Entry 4QRQ (X-ray diffraction, 1.70 A resolution); this record covers chains A and C of the 3 polymer chains in the assembly.

# Chain A
Molecule: HLA class I histocompatibility antigen, B-8 alpha chain
Source organism: Homo sapiens
UniProt: P30460 (1B08_HUMAN); residues 1-276 here correspond to UniProt positions 25-300 (UniProt number = residue number + 24)
Chain sequence (276 residues; each row starts with the number of its first residue):
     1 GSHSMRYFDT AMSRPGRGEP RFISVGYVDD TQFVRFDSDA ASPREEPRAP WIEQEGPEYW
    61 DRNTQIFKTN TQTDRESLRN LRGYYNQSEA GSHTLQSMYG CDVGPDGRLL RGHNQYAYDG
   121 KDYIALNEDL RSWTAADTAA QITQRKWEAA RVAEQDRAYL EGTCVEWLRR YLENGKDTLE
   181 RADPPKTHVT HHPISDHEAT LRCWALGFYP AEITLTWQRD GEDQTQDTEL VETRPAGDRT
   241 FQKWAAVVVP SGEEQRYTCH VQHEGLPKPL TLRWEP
Not modelled in the structure: 41-47
Cystine bridges: Cys101-Cys164, Cys203-Cys259

# Chain C
Molecule: NS3-4A protein
UniProt: X2G898 (X2G898_9HEPC); residues 1-9 here correspond to UniProt positions 369-377 (UniProt number = residue number + 368)
Chain sequence (9 residues; numbered 1 to 9; the number before each row is that of its first residue):
     1 HSKKKCDEL

# Interface between chain A and chain C
Contacting residue pairs (46; chain A residue first):
  Met5(A) - His1(C)
  Tyr7(A) - His1(C)  hydrogen bond (side chain-backbone)
  Tyr7(A) - Ser2(C)  hydrogen bond (side chain-backbone)
  Asp9(A) - Lys5(C)  salt bridge
  Tyr59(A) - His1(C)
  Arg62(A) - His1(C)  hydrogen bond
  Asn63(A) - His1(C)
  Asn63(A) - Ser2(C)  hydrogen bond
  Ile66(A) - His1(C)
  Ile66(A) - Ser2(C)
  Ile66(A) - Lys3(C)
  Ile66(A) - Lys4(C)
  Phe67(A) - Ser2(C)
  Asn70(A) - Lys3(C)  hydrogen bond (side chain-backbone)
  Asn70(A) - Lys4(C)
  Asn70(A) - Lys5(C)  hydrogen bond (side chain-backbone)
  Thr73(A) - Lys5(C)  hydrogen bond (side chain-backbone)
  Thr73(A) - Asp7(C)
  Thr73(A) - Glu8(C)
  Asp74(A) - Lys5(C)  salt bridge
  Glu76(A) - Glu8(C)
  Ser77(A) - Glu8(C)
  Ser77(A) - Leu9(C)  hydrogen bond (side chain-backbone)
  Asn80(A) - Glu8(C)  hydrogen bond
  Asn80(A) - Leu9(C)  hydrogen bond (side chain-backbone)
  Tyr84(A) - Leu9(C)  hydrogen bond (side chain-backbone)
  Leu95(A) - Leu9(C)  hydrophobic
  Ser97(A) - Lys5(C)  hydrogen bond
  Tyr99(A) - Ser2(C)
  Tyr99(A) - Lys3(C)  hydrogen bond (side chain-backbone)
  Asn114(A) - Lys3(C)
  Tyr116(A) - Lys5(C)
  Tyr116(A) - Leu9(C)  hydrophobic
  Tyr123(A) - Leu9(C)  hydrophobic
  Thr143(A) - Leu9(C)  hydrogen bond (side chain-backbone)
  Trp147(A) - Asp7(C)
  Trp147(A) - Glu8(C)  hydrogen bond (side chain-backbone)
  Trp147(A) - Leu9(C)  hydrophobic
  Val152(A) - Asp7(C)
  Gln155(A) - Asp7(C)
  Asp156(A) - Lys3(C)  salt bridge
  Tyr159(A) - His1(C)  hydrogen bond (side chain-backbone)
  Tyr159(A) - Ser2(C)
  Tyr159(A) - Lys3(C)
  Trp167(A) - His1(C)
  Tyr171(A) - His1(C)  hydrogen bond (side chain-backbone)
Interface residues without a listed pair, chain A (36 interface residues in all): Phe22, Phe33, Thr69, Leu81, Lys146, Ala150, Thr163
Interface residues without a listed pair, chain C (9 interface residues in all): Cys6

# In short
36 residues of chain A and 9 residues of chain C are in contact, with 17 hydrogen bonds and 3 salt bridges.
Among the polar pairs are Asp9(A)-Lys5(C), Asp74(A)-Lys5(C) and Asp156(A)-Lys3(C).
Chain A is HLA class I histocompatibility antigen, B-8 alpha chain (Homo sapiens) and chain C is NS3-4A
protein; the structure, Crystal Structure of HLA B*0801 in complex with HSKKKCDEL, was determined by X-ray
diffraction, deposited together with 4QRP.
